6VKT - chains A and B of the 3 polymer chains in the assembly; structure by electron microscopy, 2.72 A resolution.

== Chain A (and B) ==
Protein: Efflux pump membrane transporter
Organism: Neisseria gonorrhoeae
Notes: chain B of this document is another copy of the same molecule, construct and numbering; everything in this record applies to it too
UniProtKB: A0A4T9VBR9 (A0A4T9VBR9_NEIGO); numbering as in UniProt (aligned over 1-1046)
Amino-acid sequence (1046 residues; numbered 1 to 1046; the number before each row is that of its first residue):
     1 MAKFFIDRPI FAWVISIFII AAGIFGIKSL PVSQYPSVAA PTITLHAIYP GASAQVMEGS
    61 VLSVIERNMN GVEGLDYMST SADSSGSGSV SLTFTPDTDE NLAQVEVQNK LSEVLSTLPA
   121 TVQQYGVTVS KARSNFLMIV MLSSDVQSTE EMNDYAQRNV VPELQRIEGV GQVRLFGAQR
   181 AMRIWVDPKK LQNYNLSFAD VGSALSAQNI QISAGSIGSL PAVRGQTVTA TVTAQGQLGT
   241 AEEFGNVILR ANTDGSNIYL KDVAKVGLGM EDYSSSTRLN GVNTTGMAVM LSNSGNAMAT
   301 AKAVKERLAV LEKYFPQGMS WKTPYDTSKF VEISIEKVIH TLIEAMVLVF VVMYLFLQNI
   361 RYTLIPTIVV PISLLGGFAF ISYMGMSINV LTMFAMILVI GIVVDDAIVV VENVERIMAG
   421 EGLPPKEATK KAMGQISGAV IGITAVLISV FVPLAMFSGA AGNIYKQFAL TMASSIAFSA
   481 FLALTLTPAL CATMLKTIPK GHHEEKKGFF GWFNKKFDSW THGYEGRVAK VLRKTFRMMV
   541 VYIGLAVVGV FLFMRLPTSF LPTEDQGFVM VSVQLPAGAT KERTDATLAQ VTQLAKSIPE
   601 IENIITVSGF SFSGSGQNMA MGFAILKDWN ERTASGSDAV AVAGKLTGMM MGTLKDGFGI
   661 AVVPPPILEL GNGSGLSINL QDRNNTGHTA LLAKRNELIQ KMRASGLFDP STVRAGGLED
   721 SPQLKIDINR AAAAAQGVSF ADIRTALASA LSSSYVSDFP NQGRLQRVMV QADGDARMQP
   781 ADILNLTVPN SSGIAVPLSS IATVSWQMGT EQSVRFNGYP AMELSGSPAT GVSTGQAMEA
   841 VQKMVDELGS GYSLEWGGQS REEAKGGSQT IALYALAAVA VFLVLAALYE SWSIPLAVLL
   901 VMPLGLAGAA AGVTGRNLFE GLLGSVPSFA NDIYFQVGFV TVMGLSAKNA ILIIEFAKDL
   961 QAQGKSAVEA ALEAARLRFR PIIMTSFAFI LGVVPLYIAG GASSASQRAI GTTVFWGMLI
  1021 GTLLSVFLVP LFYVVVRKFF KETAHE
Unresolved in the structure: 499-507 (chain B: 1044-1046)
Sequence notes: conflict Val738 (Ile in A0A4T9VBR9), Gly774 (Glu in A0A4T9VBR9), Ser791 (Lys in A0A4T9VBR9), 19 further conflict positions vs the reference (A0A4T9VBR9) not listed
Residues lining bound ligands:
  - phosphatidylethanolamine (PTY), molecule 1: Met1, Phe4, Phe5, Phe11, Ile15, Phe380, Ser474, Ala477, Phe478, Phe481
  - phosphatidylethanolamine (PTY), molecule 2: Met1, Lys3, Ser437, Ile441
  - phosphatidylethanolamine (PTY), molecule 3: Arg8, Phe11, Ile15, Phe18, Ile19, Ala22, Ala379, Phe380, Tyr383, Phe478
  - phosphatidylethanolamine (PTY), molecule 4: Trp13, Ile17, Ile20, Ala21, Thr493
  - phosphatidylethanolamine (PTY), molecule 5: Ile20, Ile24, Ile27, Lys28, Leu30, Pro31, Val32, Ile339, Ile343, Met346, Thr367, Ile368, Pro371, Ile372, Leu375
  - phosphatidylethanolamine (PTY), molecule 6: Gly438, Gly442, Val884, Ala887, Leu888, Glu955
  - phosphatidylethanolamine (PTY), molecule 7: Ala878, Val879, Phe882, Glu890, Ser891, Trp892, Ser893, Ile894, Leu896, Leu899, Phe1040, Glu1042, Thr1043, His1045
  - phosphatidylethanolamine (PTY), molecule 8: Val879, Phe882, Leu883, Trp892, Thr1043, His1045
Reported in the primary citation:
  - binding site for erythromycin a: Phe136, Ile139, Arg174, Phe176, Ser275, Thr277, Tyr325, Phe568, Val607, Phe610, Phe612, Phe623
  - contacts within the chain: Asp406-Lys948 (hydrogen bond), Asp405-Lys948, Lys948-Asn949 (hydrogen bond)
  - conformationally variable residues (side-chain flip): Asp405, Lys948
  - mutagenesis - E669G (2-fold): decreased growth in response to macrolides
  - mutagenesis - E669G (2-fold): decreased growth in response to polymyxin B
  - mutagenesis - R714G: increased growth in response to macrolide
  - mutagenesis - R714G: increased growth in response to polymyxin B
  - mutagenesis - R174Q, R714G: increased growth in response to EtBr
  - mutagenesis - E669G: decreased growth in response to EtBr
  - mutagenesis - S825A: unchanged growth in response to antimicrobial resistance

== How chain A and chain B interact ==
Contacting residue pairs (106):
  Arg8(A) - Glu890(B)
  Pro9(A) - Glu890(B)
  Ile10(A) - Ala886(B)
  Ile10(A) - Glu890(B)
  Ile10(A) - Ser891(B)
  Ile10(A) - Trp892(B)
  Phe11(A) - Ala887(B)  hydrophobic
  Phe11(A) - Glu890(B)  hydrogen bond (backbone-side chain)
  Val14(A) - Leu883(B)
  Val14(A) - Ala887(B)  hydrophobic
  Ile17(A) - Leu883(B)  hydrophobic
  Phe18(A) - Leu883(B)  hydrophobic
  Asn101(A) - Glu73(B)
  Asn101(A) - Leu102(B)
  Gln108(A) - Asn109(B)
  Gln123(A) - Ser116(B)  hydrogen bond (backbone-side chain)
  Gln124(A) - Thr117(B)
  Val127(A) - Glu113(B)
  Arg158(A) - Asn685(B)
  Asn159(A) - Arg683(B)  hydrogen bond (side chain-backbone)
  Asn159(A) - Tyr819(B)
  Pro162(A) - Asn70(B)
  Glu163(A) - Arg683(B)  salt bridge
  Glu163(A) - Tyr819(B)  hydrogen bond
  Gln165(A) - Asn70(B)
  Gln165(A) - Gly71(B)
  Arg166(A) - Asn70(B)
  Arg166(A) - Met78(B)
  Arg166(A) - Asn817(B)
  Ala207(A) - Phe740(B)
  Gln208(A) - Arg730(B)  hydrogen bond (backbone-side chain)
  Ile210(A) - Arg744(B)
  Gln211(A) - Val56(B)
  Gln211(A) - Ser60(B)  hydrogen bond
  Ile212(A) - Phe740(B)  hydrophobic
  Ile212(A) - Arg744(B)
  Ile212(A) - Leu747(B)  hydrophobic
  Ser213(A) - Tyr49(B)  hydrogen bond
  Ser213(A) - Gly51(B)
  Ser213(A) - Leu747(B)
  Ser213(A) - Ser752(B)
  Ala214(A) - Leu747(B)
  Ala214(A) - Leu751(B)
  Ala214(A) - Ser752(B)  hydrogen bond (backbone-backbone)
  Ser216(A) - Leu751(B)
  Ile217(A) - Leu751(B)  hydrophobic
  Ile217(A) - Met778(B)
  Ile217(A) - Gln779(B)
  Ile217(A) - Pro780(B)
  Gly218(A) - Gln617(B)
  Gly218(A) - Arg777(B)  hydrogen bond (backbone-backbone)
  Gly218(A) - Met778(B)
  Ser219(A) - Gln617(B)
  Ser219(A) - Arg777(B)
  Leu220(A) - Tyr273(B)
  Leu220(A) - Ser274(B)
  Leu220(A) - Lys581(B)
  Leu220(A) - Gln617(B)
  Pro221(A) - Arg777(B)
  Ala222(A) - Met778(B)  hydrophobic
  Val223(A) - Met778(B)  hydrophobic
  Arg224(A) - Glu582(B)  salt bridge
  Gly225(A) - Glu582(B)  hydrogen bond (backbone-side chain)
  Gln226(A) - Thr580(B)  hydrogen bond (backbone-side chain)
  Gln226(A) - Glu582(B)
  Gln226(A) - Met778(B)  hydrogen bond
  Thr227(A) - Gly578(B)
  Thr227(A) - Ala579(B)
  Thr227(A) - Thr580(B)
  Thr227(A) - Arg583(B)  hydrogen bond (backbone-side chain)
  Val228(A) - Gly578(B)
  Val228(A) - Thr580(B)
  Thr229(A) - Gly578(B)  hydrogen bond (backbone-backbone)
  Thr229(A) - Thr580(B)
  Thr229(A) - Gln617(B)
  Ala230(A) - Pro722(B)
  Ala230(A) - Trp806(B)  hydrophobic
  Thr231(A) - Ser53(B)
  Thr231(A) - Ser84(B)
  Thr231(A) - Gln723(B)
  Thr231(A) - Leu724(B)  hydrogen bond (backbone-backbone)
  Thr231(A) - Glu811(B)
  Val232(A) - Leu724(B)
  Val232(A) - Ile726(B)  hydrophobic
  Val232(A) - Leu751(B)  hydrophobic
  Thr233(A) - Gln723(B)
  Thr233(A) - Lys725(B)
  Thr233(A) - Ile726(B)  hydrogen bond (backbone-backbone)
  Ala234(A) - Ile726(B)
  Ala234(A) - Leu747(B)  hydrophobic
  Gly236(A) - Arg730(B)
  Gly236(A) - Phe740(B)
  Gln237(A) - Arg730(B)
  Leu238(A) - Arg730(B)
  Ala251(A) - Ala734(B)
  Asn252(A) - Ala734(B)
  Asn252(A) - Gln736(B)
  Asn252(A) - Gly737(B)
  Asn257(A) - Ala734(B)
  Leu311(A) - Arg683(B)
  Lys313(A) - Ser850(B)
  Tyr314(A) - Gly851(B)
  Tyr314(A) - Ser853(B)  hydrogen bond
  Gln762(A) - Asn685(B)  hydrogen bond (backbone-side chain)
  Arg764(A) - Arg67(B)
  Leu765(A) - Gly59(B)
Also at the interface, not in a pair above, chain A (68 interface residues in all): Asp7, Trp13, Val105, Gly126, Thr128, Val129, Lys131, Gly215, Gln235, Ile248, Ser294, Phe315
Also at the interface, not in a pair above, chain B (74 interface residues in all): Ala52, Val64, Val105, Glu106, Ser112, Ile728, Ala735, Ala741, Ala748, Gly774, Asp775, Ile783, Tyr852, Ala880, Val884

== Overview ==
Chain A and chain B form an interface of 68 and 74 residues respectively; the contacts include 18 hydrogen
bonds and 2 salt bridges. Polar pairs include Glu163(A)-Arg683(B), Arg224(A)-Glu582(B) and Phe11(A)-Glu890(B).
From the paper: a binding site for erythromycin a at Phe136(A), Ile139(A) and Arg174(A) among others; R174Q
and R714G of chain A increase growth in response to EtBr; 4 substitutions were tested in all.
Chain A and chain B are both Efflux pump membrane transporter (Neisseria gonorrhoeae); the structure,
Cryo-electron microscopy structures of a gonococcal multidrug efflux pump illuminate a mechanism of
erythromycin drug recognition, was determined by electron microscopy (same publication as 6VKS).
